8CBM - chains A and B of the 7 polymer chains in the assembly; structure by electron microscopy, 3.14 A resolution.

# Chain A (and B)
Name: 3-hydroxyacyl-CoA dehydrogenase type-2
Organism: Homo sapiens
Notes: EC 1.1.1.35, 1.1.1.62, 1.1.1.239, 1.1.1.178, 1.1.1.53, 1.1.1.159; chain B of this document is another copy of the same molecule, construct and numbering; everything in this record applies to it too
UniProt: Q99714 (HCD2_HUMAN); numbering as in UniProt (aligned over 1-261)
Sequence (261 residues; each row starts with the number of its first residue):
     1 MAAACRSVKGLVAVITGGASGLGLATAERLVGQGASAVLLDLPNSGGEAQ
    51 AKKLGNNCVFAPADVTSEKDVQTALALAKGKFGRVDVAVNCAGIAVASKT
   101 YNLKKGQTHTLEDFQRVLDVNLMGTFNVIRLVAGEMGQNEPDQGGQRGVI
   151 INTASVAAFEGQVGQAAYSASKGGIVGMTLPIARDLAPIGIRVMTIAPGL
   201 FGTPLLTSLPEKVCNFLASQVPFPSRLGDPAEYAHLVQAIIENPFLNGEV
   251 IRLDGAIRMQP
Not modelled in the structure: 1-6
UniProt features mapped onto this chain:
  - active site: Y168 (Proton acceptor)
  - binding site (NAD(+)): S20, L22, D41, D64, V65, C91, Y168, K172, F201, T203
  - binding site (substrate): S155
  - modified residue: A2 (N-acetylalanine), K53 (N6-acetyllysine), K69 (N6-acetyllysine), K99 (N6-acetyllysine), K105 (N6-acetyllysine), K212 (N6-acetyllysine)
  - natural variant: V12 (V12L: In HSD10MD), V65 (V65A: In HSD10MD; uncertain significance), D86 (D86G: In HSD10MD), L122 (L122V: In HSD10MD), R130 (R130C: In HSD10MD), Q165 (Q165H: In HSD10MD), V176 (V176M: In HSD10MD), P210 (P210S: In HSD10MD), K212 (K212E: In HSD10MD), R226 (R226Q: In HSD10MD), N247 (N247S: In HSD10MD), E249 (E249Q: In HSD10MD)
  - mutagenesis: S20 (S20F: Decreased dehydrogenase activity. Does not affect mitochondrial tRNA 5'-end processing. Does not affect tRNA methylation), K172 (K172A: Abolishes dehydrogenase activity. Does not affect mitochondrial tRNA 5'-end processing. Does not affect tRNA methylation. Does not affect homotetramerization)
Residues lining bound ligands: NAD (nicotinamide-adenine-dinucleotide): G17, A19, S20, G21, L22, G23, L40, D41, L42, S45, A63, D64, V65, C91, A92, G93, I94, V120, T153, A154, S155, Y168, K172, P198, G199, L200, F201, T203, P204, L205, L206

# Chain A / chain B interface
Residue-residue contacts (72; chain A residue first):
  K99(A) with D185(B)
  T100(A) with F126(B); I182(B); D185(B), hydrogen bond
  Y101(A) with A133(B); G134(B); I189(B)
  L103(A) with I189(B), hydrophobic
  T108(A) with R130(B)
  H109(A) with F126(B); R130(B), hydrogen bond (backbone-side chain)
  L111(A) with M123(B), hydrophobic; R130(B)
  F114(A) with M123(B), hydrophobic; F126(B), hydrophobic
  Q115(A) with D119(B); M123(B)
  L118(A) with L122(B), hydrophobic
  D119(A) with Q115(B)
  L122(A) with F114(B), hydrophobic; L118(B), hydrophobic
  M123(A) with L111(B), hydrophobic; F114(B), hydrophobic; Q115(B), hydrogen bond
  F126(A) with H109(B); F114(B), hydrophobic; A166(B), hydrophobic
  R130(A) with T108(B); H109(B), hydrogen bond (side chain-backbone); L111(B)
  A133(A) with Y101(B), hydrophobic
  G134(A) with Y101(B)
  A158(A) with G177(B)
  E160(A) with L180(B); R184(B)
  G161(A) with P181(B); R184(B), hydrogen bond (backbone-side chain)
  Q162(A) with R184(B)
  V163(A) with R184(B); D185(B)
  G164(A) with D185(B), hydrogen bond (backbone-side chain)
  A166(A) with F126(B), hydrophobic; M178(B)
  S169(A) with G177(B); P181(B)
  A170(A) with G174(B); M178(B), hydrophobic
  G173(A) with G173(B); G174(B)
  G174(A) with A170(B); G173(B); G174(B)
  G177(A) with A158(B); S169(B)
  M178(A) with A166(B); A170(B), hydrophobic
  P181(A) with G161(B); Q162(B); Q165(B); S169(B)
  I182(A) with T100(B)
  R184(A) with G161(B), hydrogen bond (side chain-backbone); Q162(B); Q260(B), hydrogen bond (side chain-backbone); P261(B)
  D185(A) with T100(B), hydrogen bond; V163(B); G164(B), hydrogen bond (side chain-backbone)
  I189(A) with Y101(B), hydrophobic; L103(B), hydrophobic
  M259(A) with R184(B), hydrogen bond (backbone-side chain)
  P261(A) with R184(B)
Other interface residues (no listed pair), chain A (49 interface residues in all): T66, E68, N127, I129, Q138, R147, A157, F159, Q165, L180, L186, Q260
Other interface residues (no listed pair), chain B (49 interface residues in all): T66, E68, K99, N127, I129, Q138, R147, A157, F159, E160, L186, M259

# In short
Chain A and chain B each contribute 49 residues to their interface; the contacts include 11 hydrogen bonds.
Polar contacts include T100(A)-D185(B), H109(A)-R130(B) and M123(A)-Q115(B). Chain A binds NAD.
Both chains are 3-hydroxyacyl-CoA dehydrogenase type-2 (Homo sapiens). Entry 8CBM (Structure of human
mitochondrial CCA-adding enzyme in complex with mitochondrial pre-tRNA-Ile) was determined by electron
microscopy (same publication as 8CBK, 8CBL and 8CBO).
